PDB entry 9F59 | electron microscopy, 2.30 A resolution | chains A and B of the 3 polymer chains in the assembly

# Chain A
Molecule: Capsid protein VP1
Organism: Poliovirus 2
UniProtKB: P06210 (POLG_POL2L); residues 1-301 here correspond to UniProt positions 579-879 (UniProt number = residue number + 578)
Chain sequence (301 residues; row label = number of the first residue in the row):
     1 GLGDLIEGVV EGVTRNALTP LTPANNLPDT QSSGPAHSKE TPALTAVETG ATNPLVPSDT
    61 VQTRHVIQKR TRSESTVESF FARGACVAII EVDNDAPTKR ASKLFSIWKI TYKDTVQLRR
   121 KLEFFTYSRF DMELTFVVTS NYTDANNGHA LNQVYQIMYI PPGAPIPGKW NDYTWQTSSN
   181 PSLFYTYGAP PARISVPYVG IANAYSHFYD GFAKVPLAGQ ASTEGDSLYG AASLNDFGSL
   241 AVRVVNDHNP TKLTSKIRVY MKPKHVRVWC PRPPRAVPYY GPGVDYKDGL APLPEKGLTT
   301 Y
Unresolved in the structure: 1-64
Construct notes: engineered mutation Ile107 (Val685 in P06210), Leu134 (Phe712 in P06210), Leu183 (Val761 in P06210); variant Glu295 (Gly873 in P06210)
Ligand contacts: sphingosine (SPH): Ile110, Tyr112, Ser128, Phe130, Met132, Leu134, Phe136, Ile157, Tyr159, Pro181, Ser182, Leu183, Ile194, Val196, Val199, Tyr205, His207, Phe237, Leu240, Met261

# Chain B
Molecule: Capsid protein VP0
Organism: Poliovirus 2
UniProtKB: P06210 (POLG_POL2L); residue numbers follow UniProt; this construct covers 2-340
Chain sequence (340 residues; row label = number of the first residue in the row):
     1 MGAQVSSQKV GAHENSNRAY GGSTINYTTI NYYRDSASNA ASKQDFAQDP SKFTEPVKDV
    61 LIKTAPTLNS PNIEACGYSD RVMQLTLGNS TITTQEAANS VVAYGRWPEY IKDSEANPVD
   121 QPTEPAVAAC RFYTLDTVTW RKESRGWWWK LPDALKDMGL FGQNMFYHYL GRAGYTVHVQ
   181 CNASKFHQGA LGVFAVPEMC LAGDSTTHMF TKYENANPGE KGGEFKGSFT LDTNATNPAR
   241 NFCPVDYLFG SGVLAGNAFV YPHQIINLRT NNCATLVLPY VNSLSIDSMT KHNNWGIAIL
   301 PLAPLDFATE SSTEIPITLT IAPMCCEFNG LRNITVPRTQ
Unresolved in the structure: 1, 15-24, 44, 60-82, 94-98
Construct notes: initiating methionine (1); engineered mutation Val57 (Ile in P06210), Ala126 (Asp in P06210)
Reported in the primary citation:
  - conformationally variable residues (loop rearrangement): Asp45 to Asp49

# How chain A and chain B interact
Residue-residue contacts (114; chain A residue first):
  Thr71(A) - Lys9(B)
  Arg72(A) - Asp49(B)  salt bridge
  Glu78(A) - Ala41(B)
  Glu78(A) - Lys43(B)
  Ala82(A) - Lys43(B)
  Thr126(A) - Pro197(B)
  Thr126(A) - Glu198(B)
  Tyr127(A) - Glu198(B)  hydrogen bond
  Tyr127(A) - Val281(B)  hydrophobic
  Tyr127(A) - Asn282(B)
  Tyr127(A) - Ser283(B)
  Asp131(A) - Ala37(B)
  Ser195(A) - Ala37(B)  hydrogen bond (side chain-backbone)
  Ser195(A) - Ser38(B)
  Val196(A) - Ala37(B)
  Pro197(A) - Ala37(B)
  Ala202(A) - Ser283(B)
  Ala202(A) - Leu284(B)  hydrophobic
  Asn203(A) - Ser283(B)  hydrogen bond (backbone-backbone)
  Asn203(A) - Leu284(B)
  Ala204(A) - Ser283(B)
  Ser206(A) - Ser283(B)  hydrogen bond
  Phe208(A) - Glu198(B)
  Tyr209(A) - Glu198(B)
  Tyr209(A) - Cys200(B)
  Tyr209(A) - His292(B)
  Asp210(A) - Lys150(B)  salt bridge
  Asp210(A) - Glu198(B)  hydrogen bond (backbone-side chain)
  Asp210(A) - Met199(B)
  Asp210(A) - Cys200(B)
  Asp210(A) - His292(B)
  Asp210(A) - Asn293(B)  hydrogen bond (backbone-backbone)
  Gly211(A) - Lys291(B)
  Phe212(A) - Thr211(B)
  Phe212(A) - Lys212(B)
  Phe212(A) - Tyr213(B)  hydrophobic
  Phe212(A) - Ala216(B)  hydrophobic
  Phe212(A) - Lys291(B)  hydrogen bond (backbone-backbone)
  Ala213(A) - Lys291(B)  hydrogen bond (backbone-side chain)
  Val215(A) - Tyr213(B)
  Val215(A) - Thr290(B)
  Val215(A) - Lys291(B)
  Pro216(A) - Tyr213(B)
  Pro216(A) - Pro337(B)
  Pro216(A) - Arg338(B)  hydrogen bond (backbone-backbone)
  Leu217(A) - Thr335(B)
  Leu217(A) - Val336(B)
  Leu217(A) - Arg338(B)
  Ala218(A) - Val336(B)  hydrogen bond (backbone-backbone)
  Ala218(A) - Pro337(B)
  Ala218(A) - Arg338(B)
  Gln220(A) - Arg338(B)  hydrogen bond (backbone-side chain)
  Ala221(A) - Arg338(B)  hydrogen bond (backbone-side chain)
  Glu224(A) - Arg338(B)  hydrogen bond (backbone-side chain)
  Asp226(A) - Arg240(B)  salt bridge
  Leu228(A) - Met209(B)
  Tyr229(A) - Lys150(B)
  Tyr229(A) - Met199(B)
  Tyr229(A) - Cys200(B)
  Tyr229(A) - Leu201(B)  hydrogen bond (side chain-backbone)
  Tyr229(A) - Met209(B)  hydrogen bond (backbone-backbone)
  Tyr229(A) - Thr211(B)
  Tyr229(A) - Phe242(B)
  Gly230(A) - Met209(B)
  Ala231(A) - Met209(B)  hydrophobic
  Lys264(A) - Ala37(B)  hydrogen bond (side chain-backbone)
  Lys264(A) - Ser38(B)
  Lys264(A) - Asn39(B)  hydrogen bond (side chain-backbone)
  His265(A) - Ser36(B)
  His265(A) - Asn39(B)
  His265(A) - Ala40(B)
  Cys270(A) - Tyr104(B)
  Cys270(A) - Pro197(B)  hydrophobic
  Cys270(A) - Val281(B)  hydrophobic
  Pro271(A) - Phe53(B)
  Pro271(A) - Tyr261(B)
  Arg272(A) - Pro197(B)  hydrogen bond (side chain-backbone)
  Arg272(A) - Glu198(B)  hydrogen bond (side chain-backbone)
  Arg272(A) - Val260(B)
  Arg272(A) - Tyr261(B)  hydrogen bond
  Pro273(A) - Val253(B)
  Pro273(A) - Asn257(B)
  Pro273(A) - Val260(B)
  Pro273(A) - Tyr261(B)
  Pro274(A) - Val253(B)
  Arg275(A) - Ser251(B)  hydrogen bond (side chain-backbone)
  Arg275(A) - Gly252(B)
  Ala276(A) - Gly252(B)  hydrogen bond (backbone-backbone)
  Ala276(A) - Leu254(B)  hydrophobic
  Val277(A) - Leu248(B)  hydrophobic
  Val277(A) - Gly252(B)  hydrogen bond (backbone-backbone)
  Tyr280(A) - Thr206(B)  hydrogen bond (side chain-backbone)
  Tyr280(A) - His208(B)
  Gly281(A) - His208(B)
  Pro282(A) - His208(B)
  Gly283(A) - Met209(B)
  Val284(A) - Cys200(B)
  Val284(A) - Leu201(B)
  Val284(A) - Ala202(B)
  Val284(A) - Ser251(B)
  Asp285(A) - Ala202(B)
  Asp285(A) - Gly203(B)  hydrogen bond (side chain-backbone)
  Asp285(A) - His208(B)
  Asp285(A) - Met209(B)  hydrogen bond (side chain-backbone)
  Tyr286(A) - Ala202(B)  hydrophobic
  Tyr286(A) - Phe229(B)
  Tyr286(A) - Cys243(B)  hydrogen bond (side chain-backbone)
  Tyr286(A) - Pro244(B)
  Tyr286(A) - Val245(B)  hydrogen bond (side chain-backbone)
  Tyr286(A) - Gly250(B)
  Tyr286(A) - Ser251(B)
  Tyr286(A) - Gly252(B)
  Leu290(A) - Phe229(B)  hydrophobic
  Leu290(A) - Tyr247(B)  hydrogen bond (backbone-side chain)
Also at the interface, not in a pair above, chain A (56 interface residues in all): Ser79, Lys214, Ser222, Lys287, Pro292, Leu293
Also at the interface, not in a pair above, chain B (61 interface residues in all): Val196, Ser205, Thr207, Glu214, Asn217, Leu231, Ser285

# In short
56 residues of chain A and 61 residues of chain B are in contact, with 29 hydrogen bonds and 3 salt bridges.
Among the polar pairs are Arg72(A)-Asp49(B), Asp210(A)-Lys150(B) and Asp226(A)-Arg240(B). Bound to chain A:
sphingosine. From the paper: conformational variability at Asp45(B).
Chain A is Capsid protein VP1 and chain B is Capsid protein VP0, both from Poliovirus 2; the structure,
Poliovirus type 2 (strain MEF-1) stabilised virus-like particle (PV2 SC6b) from a mammalian expression system,
was determined by electron microscopy together with 9EYY, 9EZ0, 9F0K, 9F3Q and 9F5P from the same study.
